8K5P - chains A and E of the 18 polymer chains in the assembly; structure by electron microscopy, 2.80 A resolution.

# Chain A
Protein: DNA-directed RNA polymerase II subunit RPB1
Organism: Saccharomyces cerevisiae S288C
Notes: EC 2.7.7.6
Reference sequence: P04050 (RPB1_YEAST); residue numbers follow UniProt; this construct covers 1-1733
Chain sequence (1733 residues; numbered 1 to 1733; the number before each row is that of its first residue):
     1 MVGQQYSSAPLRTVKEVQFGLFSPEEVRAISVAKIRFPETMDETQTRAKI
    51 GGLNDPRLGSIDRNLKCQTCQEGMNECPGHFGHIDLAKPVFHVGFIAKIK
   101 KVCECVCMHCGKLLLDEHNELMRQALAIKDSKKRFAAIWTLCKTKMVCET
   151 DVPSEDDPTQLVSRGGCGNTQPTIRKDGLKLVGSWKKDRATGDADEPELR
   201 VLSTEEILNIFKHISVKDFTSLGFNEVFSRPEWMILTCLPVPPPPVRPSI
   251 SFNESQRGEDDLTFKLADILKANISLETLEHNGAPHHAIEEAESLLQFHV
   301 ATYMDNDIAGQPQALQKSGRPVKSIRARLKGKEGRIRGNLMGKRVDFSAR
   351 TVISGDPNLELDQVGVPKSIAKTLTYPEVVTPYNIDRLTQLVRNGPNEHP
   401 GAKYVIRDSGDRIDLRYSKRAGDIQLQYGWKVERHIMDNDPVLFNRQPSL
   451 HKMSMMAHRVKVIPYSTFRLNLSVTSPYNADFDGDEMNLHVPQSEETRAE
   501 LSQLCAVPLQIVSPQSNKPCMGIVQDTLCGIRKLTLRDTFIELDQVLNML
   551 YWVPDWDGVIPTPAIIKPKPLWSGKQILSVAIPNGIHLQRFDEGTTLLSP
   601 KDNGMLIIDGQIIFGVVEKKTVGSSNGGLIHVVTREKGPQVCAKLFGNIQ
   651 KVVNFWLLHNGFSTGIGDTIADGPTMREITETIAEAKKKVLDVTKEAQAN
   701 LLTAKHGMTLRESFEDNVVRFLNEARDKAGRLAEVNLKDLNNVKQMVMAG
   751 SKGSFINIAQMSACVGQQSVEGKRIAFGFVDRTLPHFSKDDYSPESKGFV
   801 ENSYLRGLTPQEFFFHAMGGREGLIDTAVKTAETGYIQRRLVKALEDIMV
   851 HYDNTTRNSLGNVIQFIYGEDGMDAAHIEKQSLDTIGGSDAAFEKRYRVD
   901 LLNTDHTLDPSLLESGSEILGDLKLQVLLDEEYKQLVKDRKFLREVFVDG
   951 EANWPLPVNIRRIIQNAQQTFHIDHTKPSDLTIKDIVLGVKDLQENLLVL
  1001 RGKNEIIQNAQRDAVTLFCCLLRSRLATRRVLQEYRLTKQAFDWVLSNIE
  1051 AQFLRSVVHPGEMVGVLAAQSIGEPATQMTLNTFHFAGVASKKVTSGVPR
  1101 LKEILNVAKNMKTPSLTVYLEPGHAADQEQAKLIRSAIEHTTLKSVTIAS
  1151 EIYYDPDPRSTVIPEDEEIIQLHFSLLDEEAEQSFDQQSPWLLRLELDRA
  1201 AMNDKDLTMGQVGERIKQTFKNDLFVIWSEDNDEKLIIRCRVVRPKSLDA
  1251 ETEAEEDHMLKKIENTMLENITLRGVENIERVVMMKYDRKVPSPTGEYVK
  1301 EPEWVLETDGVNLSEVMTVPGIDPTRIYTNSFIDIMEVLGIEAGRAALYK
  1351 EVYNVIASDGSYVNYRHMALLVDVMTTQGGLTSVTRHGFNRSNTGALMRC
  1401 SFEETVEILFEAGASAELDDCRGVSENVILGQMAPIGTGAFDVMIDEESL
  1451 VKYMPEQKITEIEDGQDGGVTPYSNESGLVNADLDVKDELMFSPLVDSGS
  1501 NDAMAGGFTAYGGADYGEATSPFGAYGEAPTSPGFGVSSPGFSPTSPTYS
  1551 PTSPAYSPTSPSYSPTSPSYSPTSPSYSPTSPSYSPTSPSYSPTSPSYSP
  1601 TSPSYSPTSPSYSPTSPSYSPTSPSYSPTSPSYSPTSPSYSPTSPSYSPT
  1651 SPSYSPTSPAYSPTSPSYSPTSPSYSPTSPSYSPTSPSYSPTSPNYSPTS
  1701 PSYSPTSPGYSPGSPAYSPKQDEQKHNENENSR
Not modelled in the structure: 1-4, 188-196, 1082-1092, 1175-1185, 1245-1256, 1456-1733
UniProt features mapped onto this chain:
  - region: Pro248 to Asp260 (Lid loop), Asn306 to Lys323 (Rudder loop), Pro810 to Glu822 (Bridging helix)
  - binding site (Zn(2+)): Cys67, Cys70, Cys77, His80, Cys107, Cys110, Cys148, Cys167
  - binding site (Mg(2+)): Asp481, Asp483, Asp485
  - modified residue: Thr1471 (Phosphothreonine)
  - cross-link (Glycyl lysine isopeptide (Lys-Gly)): Lys695 (interchain with G-Cter in ubiquitin), Lys1246 (interchain with G-Cter in ubiquitin), Lys1350 (interchain with G-Cter in ubiquitin)
  - natural variant: Ser1653 to Pro1659 (deletion: In strain: A364A)
  - mutagenesis: Lys1246 (K1246R: Impairs ubiquitination during transcription stress)
Bound ions: Zn2+ site 1: Cys67, Cys70, Cys77, His80; Zn2+ site 2: Cys107, Cys110, Cys148, Cys167; Mg2+: Asp481, Asp483, Asp485 (shared with 1 residue of chain P)

# Chain E
Protein: DNA-directed RNA polymerases I, II, and III subunit RPABC1
Organism: Saccharomyces cerevisiae S288C
Reference sequence: P20434 (RPAB1_YEAST); numbering as in UniProt (aligned over 1-215)
Chain sequence (215 residues; row label = number of the first residue in the row):
     1 MDQENERNISRLWRAFRTVKEMVKDRGYFITQEEVELPLEDFKAKYCDSM
    51 GRPQRKMMSFQANPTEESISKFPDMGSLWVEFCDEPSVGVKTMKTFVIHI
   101 QEKNFQTGIFVYQNNITPSAMKLVPSIPPATIETFNEAALVVNITHHELV
   151 PKHIRLSSDEKRELLKRYRLKESQLPRIQRADPVALYLGLKRGEVVKIIR
   201 KSETSGRYASYRICM

# Chain A / chain E interface
Contacting residue pairs - 75 pairs, chain A then chain E:
  Thr855(A) - Tyr168(E)
  Arg857(A) - Tyr168(E)  hydrogen bond (side chain-backbone)
  Arg857(A) - Leu170(E)
  Leu860(A) - Gln174(E)
  Gly861(A) - Gln174(E)
  Asn862(A) - Ser173(E)
  Asn862(A) - Gln174(E)
  Val863(A) - Leu170(E)  hydrophobic
  Val863(A) - Gln174(E)
  Val863(A) - Pro176(E)
  Gln865(A) - Tyr208(E)
  Phe866(A) - Tyr168(E)  hydrophobic
  Phe866(A) - Leu175(E)  hydrophobic
  Phe866(A) - Tyr208(E)  hydrogen bond (backbone-side chain)
  Phe866(A) - Tyr211(E)  hydrophobic
  Ile867(A) - Tyr208(E)  hydrophobic
  Gly869(A) - Thr204(E)  hydrogen bond (backbone-side chain)
  Glu870(A) - Arg200(E)  salt bridge
  Glu870(A) - Ser202(E)
  Glu870(A) - Thr204(E)
  Glu870(A) - Ser205(E)  hydrogen bond (backbone-side chain)
  Glu870(A) - Tyr208(E)
  Asp871(A) - Thr204(E)
  Phe942(A) - Gly206(E)
  Phe942(A) - Arg207(E)
  Glu945(A) - Lys201(E)
  Asn1004(A) - Arg167(E)
  Ile1006(A) - Glu163(E)
  Ile1006(A) - Leu164(E)  hydrophobic
  Asp1013(A) - Arg207(E)
  Ala1014(A) - Ser205(E)
  Thr1016(A) - Gly206(E)
  Leu1017(A) - Glu203(E)
  Leu1017(A) - Thr204(E)
  Leu1017(A) - Gly206(E)
  Met1317(A) - Val142(E)  hydrophobic
  Thr1318(A) - Arg11(E)
  Thr1318(A) - Arg14(E)  hydrogen bond (backbone-side chain)
  Thr1318(A) - Ala138(E)
  Thr1318(A) - Val141(E)
  Pro1324(A) - Val142(E)  hydrophobic
  Pro1324(A) - His147(E)
  Thr1325(A) - His146(E)
  Thr1325(A) - Glu148(E)  hydrogen bond (backbone-backbone)
  Ile1327(A) - His147(E)  hydrogen bond (backbone-side chain)
  Met1336(A) - Pro183(E)
  Glu1337(A) - Pro183(E)
  Val1338(A) - Ile144(E)
  Leu1339(A) - Ile144(E)
  Leu1339(A) - His147(E)
  Leu1339(A) - Pro183(E)
  Leu1339(A) - Val184(E)
  Gly1340(A) - Asp182(E)
  Gly1340(A) - Val184(E)
  Ile1341(A) - Ile178(E)  hydrophobic
  Ile1341(A) - Asp182(E)  hydrogen bond (backbone-side chain)
  Ile1341(A) - Arg212(E)
  Glu1342(A) - Pro151(E)
  Glu1342(A) - Arg200(E)  salt bridge
  Glu1342(A) - Arg212(E)  salt bridge
  Ala1343(A) - Leu149(E)
  Arg1345(A) - Arg200(E)
  Ala1346(A) - Leu149(E)  hydrophobic
  Tyr1349(A) - Glu203(E)  hydrogen bond
  Tyr1365(A) - Glu203(E)
  Tyr1365(A) - Thr204(E)
  Arg1366(A) - Thr204(E)
  Thr1376(A) - Arg212(E)  hydrogen bond (backbone-side chain)
  Thr1377(A) - Pro176(E)
  Thr1377(A) - Arg177(E)  hydrogen bond (backbone-backbone)
  Thr1377(A) - Arg212(E)  hydrogen bond (backbone-side chain)
  Gln1378(A) - Arg177(E)
  Gln1378(A) - Arg212(E)  hydrogen bond (backbone-side chain)
  Gly1379(A) - Arg177(E)  hydrogen bond (backbone-backbone)
  Gly1379(A) - Gln179(E)
Also at the interface, not in a pair above, chain A (52 interface residues in all): Val946, Phe947, Trp954, Ile1007, Ala1010, Pro1320, Tyr1328, Ile1335, Asp1373, Gly1380
Also at the interface, not in a pair above, chain E (42 interface residues in all): Val150, His153, Arg169, Ile198, Ser210

# In short
Chain A and chain E form an interface of 52 and 42 residues respectively, with 14 hydrogen bonds and 3 salt
bridges. Polar contacts include Glu870(A)-Arg200(E), Glu1342(A)-Arg200(E) and Glu1342(A)-Arg212(E).
Here chain A is DNA-directed RNA polymerase II subunit RPB1 and chain E is DNA-directed RNA polymerases I, II,
and III subunit RPABC1, both from Saccharomyces cerevisiae S288C. Entry 8K5P (Cryo-EM structure of yeast
Rat1-bound Pol II pre-termination transcription complex 2 (Pol II Rat1-PTTC2)) was determined by electron
microscopy together with 8JCH from the same study.
